8VWN - chain A; structure by X-ray diffraction, 4.25 A resolution (low resolution: residue-level contacts below are approximate; hydrogen-bond / salt-bridge calls are withheld).

Chain A:
Molecule: Ferrous iron transport protein B
Source organism: Vibrio cholerae
UniProtKB: A0A655NVH2 (A0A655NVH2_VIBCL); residue numbers follow UniProt; this construct covers 1-272
Sequence (285 residues; each row starts with the number of its first residue):
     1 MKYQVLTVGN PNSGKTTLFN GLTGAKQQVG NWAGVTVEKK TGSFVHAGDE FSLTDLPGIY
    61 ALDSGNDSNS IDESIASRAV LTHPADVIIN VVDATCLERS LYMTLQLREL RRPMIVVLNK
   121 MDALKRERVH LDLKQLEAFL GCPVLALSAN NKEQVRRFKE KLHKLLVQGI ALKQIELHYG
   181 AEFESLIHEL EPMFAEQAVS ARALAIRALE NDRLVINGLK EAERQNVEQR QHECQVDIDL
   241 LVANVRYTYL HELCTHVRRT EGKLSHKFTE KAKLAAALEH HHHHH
Disordered / not traced: 26-34, 66-69, 262-285
Sequence notes: expression tag (273-285)
Residues lining bound ligands: GDP (guanosine-5'-diphosphate): Asn10, Pro11, Asn12, Ser13, Gly14, Lys15, Thr16, Thr17, Asn119, Lys120, Met121, Asp122, Ala123, Ser148, Ala149, Asn150
What the authors report for this chain:
  - conformationally variable residues (loop rearrangement): Asn119 to Asp122
  - binding site for GDP: Asn119, Lys120, Asp122, Asn150
  - contacts within the chain: Asp122-Asn150 (hydrogen bond)

In short:
Bound to chain A: GDP. From the paper: a binding site for GDP at Asn119, Lys120 and Asp122 among others;
conformational variability at Asn119.
Chain A is Ferrous iron transport protein B (Vibrio cholerae); the structure, Crystal structure of Vibrio
cholerae NFeoB in the GDP-bound form, was determined by X-ray diffraction together with 8VWL, 9BA6 and 9BA7
from the same study.
